Entry 6RDX (electron microscopy, 3.90 A resolution); this record covers chains A and J of the 31 polymer chains in the assembly.

== Chain A (and J) ==
Molecule: Mitochondrial ATP synthase subunit c
From: Polytomella sp. Pringsheim 198.80
Notes: chain J of this document is another copy of the same molecule, construct and numbering; everything in this record applies to it too
UniProt: D7P7X5 (D7P7X5_9CHLO); residue numbers follow UniProt; this construct covers 1-127
Sequence (127 residues; each row starts with the number of its first residue):
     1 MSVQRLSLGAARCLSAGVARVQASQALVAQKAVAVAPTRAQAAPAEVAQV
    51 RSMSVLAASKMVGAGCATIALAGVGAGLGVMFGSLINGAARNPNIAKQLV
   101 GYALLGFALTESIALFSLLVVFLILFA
Unresolved in the structure: 1-53

== Chain A / chain J interface ==
Pairs across the interface (70):
  Val55(A) with Ala58(J), hydrophobic
  Leu56(A) with Ala57(J); Ala58(J), hydrophobic; Met61(J), hydrophobic
  Ser59(A) with Ala58(J), hydrogen bond (side chain-backbone); Met61(J); Val62(J)
  Lys60(A) with Met61(J)
  Val62(A) with Val62(J), hydrophobic
  Gly63(A) with Val62(J); Gly65(J)
  Cys66(A) with Gly65(J), hydrogen bond (side chain-backbone); Cys66(J), hydrophobic; Ile69(J)
  Ala67(A) with Gly65(J); Thr68(J)
  Ile69(A) with Ile69(J), hydrophobic
  Ala70(A) with Thr68(J); Ile69(J); Leu71(J), hydrophobic; Ala72(J)
  Gly73(A) with Ala72(J); Gly75(J); Ala76(J), hydrogen bond (backbone-backbone)
  Gly77(A) with Gly75(J); Ala76(J); Gly79(J)
  Val80(A) with Gly79(J); Val80(J)
  Met81(A) with Gly79(J); Phe82(J), hydrophobic; Gly83(J)
  Ser84(A) with Gly83(J), hydrogen bond (side chain-backbone); Asn87(J), hydrogen bond
  Leu85(A) with Ile86(J), hydrophobic
  Asn87(A) with Asn87(J), hydrogen bond
  Gly88(A) with Asn87(J); Ala90(J)
  Asn92(A) with Ala90(J), hydrogen bond (side chain-backbone)
  Ile95(A) with Ala89(J); Pro93(J), hydrophobic
  Leu99(A) with Ile86(J), hydrophobic
  Tyr102(A) with Ile86(J), hydrophobic; Ala89(J), hydrophobic; Ala96(J), hydrogen bond (side chain-backbone); Val100(J), hydrophobic
  Ala103(A) with Ile86(J), hydrophobic
  Gly106(A) with Phe82(J)
  Leu109(A) with Phe82(J), hydrophobic; Phe107(J), hydrophobic
  Thr110(A) with Gly75(J); Leu78(J); Gly79(J)
  Ile113(A) with Leu71(J); Val74(J), hydrophobic; Gly75(J); Leu78(J), hydrophobic; Glu111(J)
  Phe116(A) with Leu71(J), hydrophobic; Glu111(J); Leu115(J), hydrophobic; Leu118(J), hydrophobic
  Ser117(A) with Leu71(J)
  Val120(A) with Thr68(J); Leu118(J), hydrophobic; Val121(J), hydrophobic
  Leu123(A) with Phe122(J), hydrophobic; Leu125(J), hydrophobic
  Ile124(A) with Met61(J); Leu125(J), hydrophobic
Interface residues without a listed pair, chain A (38 interface residues in all): Val74, Arg91, Gln98, Leu105, Ser112, Leu119
Interface residues without a listed pair, chain J (37 interface residues in all): Ser54, Ala64, Ser84, Leu104, Phe126

== Summary ==
Chain A and chain J form an interface of 38 and 37 residues respectively, with 8 hydrogen bonds. Among the
polar pairs are Ser59(A)-Ala58(J), Cys66(A)-Gly65(J) and Ser84(A)-Gly83(J).
Chain A and chain J are both Mitochondrial ATP synthase subunit c (Polytomella sp. Pringsheim 198.80); the
structure, Cryo-EM structure of Polytomella F-ATP synthase, Rotary substate 1F, monomer-masked refinement, was
determined by electron microscopy (same publication as 6RD4, 6RD5, 6RD6, 6RD7, 6RD8, 6RD9 and 46 further
entries).
